Entry 3NFG (X-ray diffraction, 2.51 A resolution); this record covers chains B and O of the 4 polymer chains in the assembly.

# Chain B
Name: DNA-directed RNA polymerase I subunit RPA34
From: Candida glabrata
Notes: EC 2.7.7.6
UniProt: Q6FQI3 (Q6FQI3_CANGA); numbering as in UniProt (aligned over 25-143)
Amino-acid sequence (123 residues; numbered 21 to 143; the number before each row is that of its first residue):
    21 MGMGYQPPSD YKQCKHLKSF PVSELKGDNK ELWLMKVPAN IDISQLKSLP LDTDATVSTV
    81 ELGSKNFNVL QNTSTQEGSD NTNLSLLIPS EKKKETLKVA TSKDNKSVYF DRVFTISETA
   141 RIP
Unresolved in the structure: 21-23
Construct notes: expression tag (21-24); engineered mutation Mse55 (Leu in Q6FQI3)
Modified positions: Mse21 (selenomethionine); Mse55 (selenomethionine; parent Met)

# Chain O
Name: DNA-directed RNA polymerase I subunit RPA49
From: Candida glabrata
Notes: EC 2.7.7.6; fragment: N-terminal domain
UniProt: Q6FNZ9 (Q6FNZ9_CANGA); numbering as in UniProt (aligned over 1-99)
Amino-acid sequence (102 residues; numbered -2 to 99; the number before each row is that of its first residue; numbers below 1 keep their minus sign (Gly-2 is residue -2)):
    -2 GSHMGEKRSI AIDSYQEDPS VVVSNFFKGV RVPKDTEFQL YKKRKQDQFV LHGENERLEY
    58 DGETDELTTK TNQYMVGLYD KQSGKINLYR APVVTSKIVS KF
Unresolved in the structure: -2 to 4, 99
Construct notes: expression tag (-2 to 0); engineered mutation Mse72 (Val in Q6FNZ9)
Modified positions: Mse72 (selenomethionine; parent Met)

# Chain B / chain O interface
Pairs across the interface (59):
  Tyr25(B) with His49(O); Asp58(O)
  Tyr31(B) with Gln45(O); Phe46(O); Val47(O), hydrophobic
  Lys32(B) with Glu14(O), salt bridge
  Cys34(B) with Phe46(O), hydrophobic
  Ser39(B) with Tyr86(O)
  Phe40(B) with Val73(O), hydrophobic; Tyr86(O), hydrophobic
  Pro41(B) with Leu75(O), hydrophobic; Tyr86(O)
  Glu44(B) with Leu75(O)
  Asp48(B) with Lys78(O)
  Asn49(B) with Tyr76(O); Asp77(O); Lys78(O), hydrogen bond (backbone-backbone); Gln79(O), hydrogen bond
  Lys50(B) with Tyr76(O); Asp77(O), salt bridge; Asn84(O)
  Glu51(B) with Gly74(O); Leu75(O); Tyr76(O), hydrogen bond (backbone-backbone); Lys78(O), salt bridge
  Leu52(B) with Val73(O), hydrophobic; Gly74(O); Leu75(O), hydrophobic
  Trp53(B) with Mse72(O); Val73(O); Gly74(O), hydrogen bond (backbone-backbone); Tyr76(O), hydrophobic; Ile83(O), hydrophobic
  Leu54(B) with Mse72(O)
  Mse55(B) with Gln70(O); Tyr71(O); Mse72(O), hydrogen bond (backbone-backbone); Gly74(O); Leu85(O), hydrophobic
  Lys56(B) with Asn69(O); Gln70(O); Tyr71(O)
  Val57(B) with Asn69(O), hydrogen bond (backbone-side chain); Gln70(O), hydrogen bond (backbone-backbone)
  Pro58(B) with Thr68(O); Asn69(O); Gln70(O)
  Ala59(B) with Arg41(O), hydrogen bond (backbone-side chain); Lys67(O); Thr68(O), hydrogen bond (backbone-backbone); Asn69(O); Gln70(O)
  Ile61(B) with Arg41(O), hydrogen bond (backbone-side chain); Gln70(O), hydrogen bond (backbone-side chain)
  Asp62(B) with Arg41(O), salt bridge
  Ile63(B) with Mse72(O); Leu85(O), hydrophobic
  Leu69(B) with Leu85(O), hydrophobic
  Leu107(B) with Leu48(O), hydrophobic
Other interface residues (no listed pair), chain B (31 interface residues in all): Pro27, Pro28, Leu45, Thr73, Leu106, Phe130
Other interface residues (no listed pair), chain O (27 interface residues in all): Gln43, Glu51

# Summary
The interface between chain B and chain O involves 31 residues on one side and 27 on the other, with 11
hydrogen bonds and 4 salt bridges. Polar contacts include Lys32(B)-Glu14(O), Lys50(B)-Asp77(O) and
Glu51(B)-Lys78(O).
Here chain B is DNA-directed RNA polymerase I subunit RPA34 and chain O is DNA-directed RNA polymerase I
subunit RPA49, both from Candida glabrata. Entry 3NFG (Crystal structure of Dimerization module of RNA
polymerase I subcomplex A49/A34.5) was determined by X-ray diffraction (same publication as 3NFF, 3NFH and
3NFI).
